PDB entry 6R91 | electron microscopy, 4.10 A resolution (low resolution: residue-level contacts below are approximate; hydrogen-bond / salt-bridge calls are withheld) | chains D and I of the 12 polymer chains in the assembly

[Chain D]
Name: Histone H2B type 1-J
From: Homo sapiens
Reference sequence: P06899 (H2B1J_HUMAN); residues 1-126 here = UniProt positions 1-126
Sequence (129 residues; each row starts with the number of its first residue; numbers below 1 keep their minus sign (Gly-2 is residue -2)):
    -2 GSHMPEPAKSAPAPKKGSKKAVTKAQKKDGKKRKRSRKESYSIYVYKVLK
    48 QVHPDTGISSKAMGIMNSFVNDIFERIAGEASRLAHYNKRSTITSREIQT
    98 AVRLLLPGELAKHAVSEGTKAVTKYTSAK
Unresolved in the structure: -2 to 29
Construct notes: expression tag (-2 to 0)
UniProt features mapped onto this chain:
  - modified residue: Pro2 (N-acetylproline), Glu3 (ADP-ribosyl glutamic acid), Lys6 (N6-(2-hydroxyisobutyryl)lysine), Ser7 (ADP-ribosylserine), Lys12 (N6-(beta-hydroxybutyryl)lysine), Lys13 (N6-(2-hydroxyisobutyryl)lysine), Ser15 (Phosphoserine), Lys16 (N6-acetyllysine), Lys17 (N6-(beta-hydroxybutyryl)lysine), Lys21 (N6-(2-hydroxyisobutyryl)lysine), Lys24 (N6-(2-hydroxyisobutyryl)lysine), Lys25 (N6-(2-hydroxyisobutyryl)lysine), Lys35 (N6-(2-hydroxyisobutyryl)lysine), Glu36 (PolyADP-ribosyl glutamic acid), Ser37 (Phosphoserine), Lys44 (N6-(2-hydroxyisobutyryl)lysine), Lys47 (N6-(2-hydroxyisobutyryl)lysine), Lys58 (N6,N6-dimethyllysine), Arg80 (Dimethylated arginine), Lys86 (N6,N6,N6-trimethyllysine) and 6 more in UniProt
  - glycosylation: Ser113 (O-linked (GlcNAc) serine)
  - cross-link (Glycyl lysine isopeptide (Lys-Gly)): Lys6 (interchain with G-Cter in SUMO2), Lys21 (interchain with G-Cter in SUMO2), Lys35 (interchain with G-Cter in ubiquitin), Lys121 (interchain with G-Cter in ubiquitin)

[Chain I]
Molecule: Human alpha-satellite DNA
Sequence (145 nucleotides; row label = number of the first residue in the row):
     1 ATCAATATCCACCTGCAGATTCTACCAAAAGTGTATTTGGAAACTGCTCC
    51 ATCAAAAGGCATGTTCAGCTGGTTCAGCTGAACATGCCTTTTGATGGAGC
   101 AGTTTCCAAATACACTTTTGGTAGAATCTGCAGGTGGATATTGAT

[Interface between chain D and chain I]
Residue-residue contacts - 16 pairs, chain D then chain I:
  Arg30(D) - DT23(I)
  Lys31(D) - DC100(I)
  Ser33(D) - DC100(I)
  Arg34(D) - DT23(I)
  Arg34(D) - DA24(I)
  Tyr43(D) - DA17(I)
  Gly54(D) - DA17(I)
  Ile55(D) - DA17(I)
  Ser56(D) - DC16(I)
  Ser57(D) - DC16(I)
  Arg87(D) - DT36(I)
  Arg87(D) - DT37(I)
  Ser88(D) - DA35(I)
  Ser88(D) - DT36(I)
  Thr89(D) - DA35(I)
  Thr89(D) - DT36(I)
Other interface residues (no listed pair), chain D (14 interface residues in all): Arg32, Lys86
Other interface residues (no listed pair), chain I (13 interface residues in all): DG18, DC22, DC25, DG99, DA101

[Summary]
Chain D and chain I form an interface of 14 and 13 residues respectively.
Chain D is Histone H2B type 1-J (Homo sapiens) and chain I is Human alpha-satellite DNA; the structure,
Cryo-EM structure of NCP_THF2(-3)-UV-DDB, was determined by electron microscopy (same publication as 6R8Y,
6R8Z, 6R90, 6R92, 6R93 and 6R94).
